4WUZ - chains C and E of the 5 polymer chains in the assembly; structure by X-ray diffraction, 2.38 A resolution.

[Chain C]
Name: Exonuclease
From: Enterobacteria phage lambda
Notes: EC 3.1.11.3
UniProtKB: P03697 (EXO_LAMBD); residues 1-226 here = UniProt positions 1-226
Sequence (229 residues; row label = number of the first residue in the row; numbers below 1 keep their minus sign (Gly-2 is residue -2)):
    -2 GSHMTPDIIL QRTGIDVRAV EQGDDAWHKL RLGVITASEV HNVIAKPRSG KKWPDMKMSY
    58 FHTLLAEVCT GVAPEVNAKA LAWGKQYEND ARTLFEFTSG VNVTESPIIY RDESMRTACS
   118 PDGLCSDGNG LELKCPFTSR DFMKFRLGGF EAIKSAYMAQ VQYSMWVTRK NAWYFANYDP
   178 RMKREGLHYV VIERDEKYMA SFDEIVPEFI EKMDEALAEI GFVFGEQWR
Disordered / not traced: -2 to 1
Sequence notes: expression tag (-2 to 0)
Bound ions: Ca2+: Asp119, Glu129

[Chain E]
Molecule: 14-nt DNA strand
Sequence (14 nucleotides; row label = number of the first residue in the row):
     1 AGCTACTGTA CCGA
Bound ions: Ca2+: DG2 (shared with 3 residues of chain B)

[Chain C / chain E interface]
Contacting residue pairs (7; chain C residue first):
  Arg45(C) - DA10(E)  base contact
  Arg45(C) - DC11(E)  hydrogen bond to the base
  Arg45(C) - DC12(E)  hydrogen bond to the sugar
  Arg45(C) - DG13(E)  sugar contact
  Ser46(C) - DC12(E)  phosphate contact
  Ser46(C) - DG13(E)  hydrogen bond to the phosphate
  Val73(C) - DC6(E)  phosphate contact
Other interface residues (no listed pair), chain C (4 interface residues in all): Asn74

[In short]
Chain C and chain E form an interface of 4 and 5 residues respectively, with 3 hydrogen bonds. Among the polar
pairs are Arg45(C)-DC11(E), Arg45(C)-DC12(E) and Ser46(C)-DG13(E). The Ca2+ site is built by Asp119(C) and
Glu129(C).
Chain C is Exonuclease (Enterobacteria phage lambda) and chain E is a 14-nt DNA strand; the structure, Crystal
structure of lambda exonuclease in complex with DNA and Ca2+, was determined by X-ray diffraction.
